Entry 1UAC (X-ray diffraction, 1.70 A resolution); this record covers chains L and H of the 3 polymer chains in the assembly.

# Chain L
Name: lysozyme binding Ig kappa chain V23-J2 region
Organism: Mus musculus
Sequence (107 residues; each row starts with the number of its first residue):
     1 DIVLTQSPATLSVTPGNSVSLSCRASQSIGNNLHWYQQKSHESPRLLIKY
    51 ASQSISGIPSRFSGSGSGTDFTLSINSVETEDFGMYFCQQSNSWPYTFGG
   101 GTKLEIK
Disulfides: Cys23-Cys88

# Chain H
Name: Ig VH, anti-lysozyme
Organism: Mus musculus
Sequence (114 residues; numbered 1 to 114; the number before each row is that of its first residue):
     1 DVQLQESGPSLVKPSQTLSLTCSVTGDSITSDYWSWIRKFPGNRLEYMGY
    51 VSSFGSTFYNPSLKSRISITRDTSKNQYYLDLNSVTTEDTATYYCANWDG
   101 DYWGQGTLVTVSAA
Disulfides: Cys22-Cys95
Differences from the reference sequence: engineered mutation Ser53 (Tyr in 1306354A), Phe54 (Ser in 1306354A), Phe58 (Tyr in 1306354A); cloning artifact (114)

# How chain L and chain H interact
Pairs across the interface (27):
  Tyr36(L) - Gly100(H)
  Tyr36(L) - Trp103(H)
  Gln38(L) - Lys39(H)
  Gln38(L) - Tyr94(H)  hydrogen bond
  Ser43(L) - Tyr94(H)
  Ser43(L) - Gly104(H)  hydrogen bond (side chain-backbone)
  Ser43(L) - Gln105(H)  hydrogen bond (side chain-backbone)
  Ser43(L) - Gly106(H)
  Pro44(L) - Trp103(H)  hydrophobic
  Leu46(L) - Asp99(H)
  Leu46(L) - Gly100(H)
  Leu46(L) - Asp101(H)
  Met85(L) - Asn43(H)
  Phe87(L) - Asn43(H)
  Phe87(L) - Leu45(H)  hydrophobic
  Trp94(L) - Tyr47(H)  hydrophobic
  Trp94(L) - Gly49(H)
  Trp94(L) - Tyr50(H)  hydrophobic
  Trp94(L) - Phe58(H)
  Trp94(L) - Tyr59(H)  hydrogen bond (side chain-backbone)
  Trp94(L) - Asn60(H)
  Pro95(L) - Asn60(H)
  Tyr96(L) - Tyr47(H)
  Tyr96(L) - Tyr50(H)
  Tyr96(L) - Trp98(H)  hydrogen bond
  Phe98(L) - Leu45(H)  hydrophobic
  Gly100(L) - Asn43(H)
Also at the interface, not in a pair above, chain L (13 interface residues in all): Tyr50
Also at the interface, not in a pair above, chain H (21 interface residues in all): Ile37, Glu46, Pro61

# Overview
13 residues of chain L face 21 of chain H across their interface, with 5 hydrogen bonds. Among the polar pairs
are Gln38(L)-Tyr94(H), Ser43(L)-Gly104(H) and Ser43(L)-Gln105(H).
Chain L is lysozyme binding Ig kappa chain V23-J2 region and chain H is Ig VH, anti-lysozyme, both from Mus
musculus; the structure, Crystal Structure of HYHEL-10 FV MUTANT SFSF Complexed with TURKEY WHITE LYSOZYME,
was determined by X-ray diffraction.
